Entry 7X2O (electron microscopy, 3.15 A resolution); this record covers chains B and C of the 6 polymer chains in the assembly.

# Chain B
Name: VP2
Source organism: Coxsackievirus B1
UniProtKB: A0A2S0RQC2 (A0A2S0RQC2_9ENTO); residues 1-263 here correspond to UniProt positions 70-332 (UniProt number = residue number + 69)
Sequence (263 residues; each row starts with the number of its first residue):
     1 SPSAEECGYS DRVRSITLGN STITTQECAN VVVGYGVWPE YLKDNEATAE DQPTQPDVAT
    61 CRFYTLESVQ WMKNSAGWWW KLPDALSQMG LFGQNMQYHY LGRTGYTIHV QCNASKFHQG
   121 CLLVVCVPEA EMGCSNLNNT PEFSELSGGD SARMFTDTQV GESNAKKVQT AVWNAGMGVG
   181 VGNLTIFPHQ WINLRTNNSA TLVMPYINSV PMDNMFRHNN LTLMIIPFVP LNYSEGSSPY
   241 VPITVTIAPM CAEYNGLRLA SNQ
Disordered / not traced: 1-9, 263

# Chain C
Name: VP3
Source organism: Coxsackievirus B1
Notes: EC 3.4.22.29, 3.6.1.15, 3.4.22.28, 2.7.7.48
UniProtKB: L7UV52 (L7UV52_9ENTO); residues 1-238 here correspond to UniProt positions 333-570 (UniProt number = residue number + 332)
Sequence (238 residues; row label = number of the first residue in the row):
     1 GLPVMTTPGS TQFLTSDDFQ SPSAMPQFDV TPEMQIPGRV NNLMEIAEVD SVVPVNNTED
    61 NVSSLKAYQI PVQSNSDNGK QVFGFPLQPG ANNVLNRTLL GEILNYYTHW SGSIKLTFMF
   121 CGSAMATGKF LLAYSPPGAG VPKNRKDAML GTHVIWDVGL QSSCVLCVPW ISQTHYRYVV
   181 EDEYTAAGYV TCWYQTNIVV PADVQSSCDI LCFVSACNDF SVRMLKDTPF IRQDTFYQ
Disordered / not traced: 238

# Interface between chain B and chain C
Contacting residue pairs - 63 pairs, chain B then chain C:
  Y35(B) - G38(C)
  V37(B) - P37(C)  hydrophobic
  E46(B) - Q35(C)  hydrogen bond (side chain-backbone)
  K116(B) - S123(C)  hydrogen bond (backbone-side chain)
  K116(B) - A124(C)
  K116(B) - M125(C)
  F117(B) - S123(C)
  F117(B) - M125(C)  hydrophobic
  F117(B) - A202(C)
  F117(B) - D203(C)
  F117(B) - V204(C)  hydrophobic
  H118(B) - S123(C)
  Q119(B) - G122(C)
  Q119(B) - S123(C)
  Q119(B) - Q205(C)
  Q119(B) - S207(C)
  C121(B) - M119(C)  hydrophobic
  C121(B) - C121(C)  hydrophobic
  W173(B) - S63(C)
  V181(B) - L65(C)  hydrophobic
  V181(B) - Y68(C)  hydrophobic
  G182(B) - S51(C)  hydrogen bond (backbone-side chain)
  G182(B) - V52(C)  hydrogen bond (backbone-backbone)
  G182(B) - Y68(C)
  N183(B) - S51(C)  hydrogen bond
  N183(B) - R97(C)  hydrogen bond (side chain-backbone)
  N183(B) - T98(C)
  N183(B) - L99(C)
  T185(B) - V49(C)
  T185(B) - D50(C)  hydrogen bond (side chain-backbone)
  T185(B) - S51(C)
  I186(B) - I46(C)  hydrophobic
  I186(B) - L99(C)  hydrophobic
  W191(B) - L211(C)  hydrophobic
  W191(B) - F213(C)  hydrophobic
  N193(B) - F120(C)  hydrogen bond (side chain-backbone)
  N193(B) - C121(C)
  R195(B) - F120(C)
  R195(B) - G122(C)
  R195(B) - S123(C)  hydrogen bond (side chain-backbone)
  R195(B) - A124(C)
  R195(B) - A126(C)  hydrogen bond (side chain-backbone)
  R195(B) - V158(C)
  R195(B) - G159(C)  hydrogen bond (side chain-backbone)
  T196(B) - S162(C)
  Y206(B) - P37(C)
  N208(B) - M34(C)
  N208(B) - I36(C)
  S209(B) - M34(C)
  V210(B) - M34(C)
  P211(B) - M34(C)
  I226(B) - L65(C)  hydrophobic
  P227(B) - L65(C)
  F228(B) - L65(C)  hydrophobic
  F228(B) - Y68(C)  hydrophobic
  F228(B) - Q69(C)  hydrogen bond (backbone-side chain)
  V229(B) - C121(C)  hydrophobic
  V229(B) - D209(C)
  P230(B) - Q69(C)
  N232(B) - Q205(C)
  Y233(B) - Q205(C)  hydrogen bond (backbone-side chain)
  S234(B) - D203(C)
  S234(B) - Q205(C)
Other interface residues (no listed pair), chain B (34 interface residues in all): V172, P205, I207
Other interface residues (no listed pair), chain C (40 interface residues in all): V62, S64, L160, C208

# Summary
Chain B and chain C form an interface of 34 and 40 residues respectively; the contacts include 13 hydrogen
bonds. Polar contacts include E46(B)-Q35(C), K116(B)-S123(C) and G182(B)-S51(C).
Chain B is VP2 and chain C is VP3, both from Coxsackievirus B1; the structure, Cryo-EM structure of
Coxsackievirus B1 mature virion in complex with nAb 2E6 (CVB1-M:2E6), was determined by electron microscopy,
deposited together with 7X2G, 7X2I, 7X2T, 7X2W, 7X35, 7X37 and 7 further entries.
